3ILE - chain A; structure by X-ray diffraction, 3.30 A resolution.

== Chain A ==
Protein: Putative uncharacterized protein
Organism: Acidianus filamentous virus 1
Reference sequence: Q70LE6 (Q70LE6_AFV1); numbering as in UniProt (aligned over 2-157)
Sequence (157 residues; each row starts with the number of its first residue):
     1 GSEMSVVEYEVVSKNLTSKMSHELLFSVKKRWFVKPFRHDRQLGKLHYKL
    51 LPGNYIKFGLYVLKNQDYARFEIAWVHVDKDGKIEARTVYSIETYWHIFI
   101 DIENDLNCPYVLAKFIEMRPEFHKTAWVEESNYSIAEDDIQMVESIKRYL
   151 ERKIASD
Unresolved in the structure: 1-5, 155-157
Construct notes: expression tag (1); engineered mutation Ala86 (Glu in Q70LE6)
Metal / ion sites: Ni2+: His77, Asp79
What the authors report for this chain:
  - catalytic residues: Glu23, Lys57 (proposed by the authors, not directly observed)
  - mutagenesis - K57A: unchanged catalytic activity

== Summary ==
The Ni2+ site is built by His77 and Asp79. The paper reports catalytic residues Glu23 and Lys57; K57A leaves
catalytic activity unchanged.
Chain A is Putative uncharacterized protein (Acidianus filamentous virus 1); the structure, Crystal structure
of ORF157-E86A of Acidianus filamentous virus 1, was determined by X-ray diffraction, deposited together with
3II2, 3II3 and 3ILD.
